PDB entry 8QV3 | electron microscopy, 8.20 A resolution (very low resolution: no residue pairs are listed; an interface is given only as per-side residue counts) | chains F and Sd of the 12 polymer chains in the assembly

== Chain F ==
Protein: Spindle pole body component
Source organism: Saccharomyces cerevisiae
Reference sequence: A0A8H4BVY6 (A0A8H4BVY6_YEASX); residues 1-846 here = UniProt positions 1-846
Amino-acid sequence (846 residues; row label = number of the first residue in the row):
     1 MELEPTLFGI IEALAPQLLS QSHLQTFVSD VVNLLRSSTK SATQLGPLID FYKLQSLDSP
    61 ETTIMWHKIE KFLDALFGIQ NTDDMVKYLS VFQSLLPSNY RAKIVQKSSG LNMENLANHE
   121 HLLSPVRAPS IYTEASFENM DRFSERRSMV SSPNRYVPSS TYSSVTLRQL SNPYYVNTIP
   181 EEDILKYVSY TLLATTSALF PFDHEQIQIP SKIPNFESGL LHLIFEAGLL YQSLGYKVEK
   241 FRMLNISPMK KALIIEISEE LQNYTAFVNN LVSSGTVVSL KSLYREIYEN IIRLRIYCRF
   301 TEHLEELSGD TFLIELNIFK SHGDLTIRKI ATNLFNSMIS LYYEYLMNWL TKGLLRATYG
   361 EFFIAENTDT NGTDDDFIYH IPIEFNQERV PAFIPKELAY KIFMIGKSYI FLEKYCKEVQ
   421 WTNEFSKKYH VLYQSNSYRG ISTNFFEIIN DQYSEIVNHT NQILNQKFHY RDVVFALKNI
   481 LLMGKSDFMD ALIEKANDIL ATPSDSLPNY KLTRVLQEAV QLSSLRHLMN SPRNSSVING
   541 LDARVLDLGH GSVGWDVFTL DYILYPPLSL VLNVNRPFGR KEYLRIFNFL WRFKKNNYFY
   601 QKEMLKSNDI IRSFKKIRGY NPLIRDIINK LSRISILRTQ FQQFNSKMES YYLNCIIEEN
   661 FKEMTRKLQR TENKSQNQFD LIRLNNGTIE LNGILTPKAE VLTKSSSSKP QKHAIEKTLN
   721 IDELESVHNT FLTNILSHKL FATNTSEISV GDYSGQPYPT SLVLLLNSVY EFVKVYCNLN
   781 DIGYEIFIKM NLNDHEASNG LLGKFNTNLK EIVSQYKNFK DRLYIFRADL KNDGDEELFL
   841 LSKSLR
Unresolved in the structure: 1-164, 705-714

== Chain Sd ==
Protein: Spindle pole body component 110
Source organism: Saccharomyces cerevisiae
Reference sequence: A0A8H8UNQ3 (A0A8H8UNQ3_YEASX); numbering as in UniProt (aligned over 1-944)
Amino-acid sequence (944 residues; numbered 1 to 944; the number before each row is that of its first residue):
     1 MDEASHLPNG SLKNMEFTPV GFIKSKRNTT QTQVVSPTKV PNANNGDENE GPVKKRQRRS
    61 IDDTIDSTRL FSEASQFDDS FPEIKANIPP SPRSGNVDKS RKRNLIDDLK KDVPMSQPLK
   121 EQEVREHQMK KERFDRALES KLLGKRHITY ANSDISNKEL YINEIKSLKH EIKELRKEKN
   181 DTLNNYDTLE EETDDLKNRL QALEKELDAK NKIVNSRKVD DHSGCIEERE QMERKLAELE
   241 RKLKTVKDQV LELENNSDVQ SLKLRSKEDE LKNLMNELNE LKSNAEEKDT QLEFKKNELR
   301 KRTNELNELK IKSDEMDLQL KQKQNESKRL KDELNELETK FSENGSQSSA KENELKMLKN
   361 KIAELEEEIS TKNSQLIAKE GKLASLMAQL TQLESKLNQR DSQLGSREEE LKKTNDKLQK
   421 DIRIAREETV SKDERIIDLQ KKVKQLENDL FVIKKTHSES KTITDNELES KDKLIKILEN
   481 DLKVAQEKYS KMEKELKERE FNYKISESKL EDEKTTLNEK ISNLAAENSQ LKNKIEDNST
   541 ATHHMKENYE KQLESLRKDI EEYKESAKDS EDKIEELKIR IAENSAKVSE KRSKDIKQKD
   601 EQISDLTQNL KLQEDEISSL KSIIDRYKKD FNQLKSEQSN IQHDLNLQIL NLENKLIESE
   661 DELKSLRDSQ KIEIENWKRK YNNLSLENDR LLTEKESASD KEREISILNR KLDEMDKEKW
   721 NLQESKEKYK RELQKVITAN DRLRREKEEL NENSNNIRIM EDKMTRIKKN YLSEITSLQE
   781 ENRRLEERLI LNERRKDNDS TMQLNDIISY YKLKYHSEVR HNNDLKVIND YLNKVLALGT
   841 RRLRLDTRKG EHSLNISLPD DDELDRDYYN SHVYTRYHDY EYPLRFNLNR RGPYFERRLS
   901 FKTVALLVLA CVRMKRIAFY RRSDDNRLRI LRDRIESSSG RISW
Unresolved in the structure: 1-111, 207-944

== How chain F and chain Sd interact ==
At this resolution (8 A) residue pairs are not listed: 8 residues of chain F and 5 of chain Sd lie at the interface.

== Summary ==
8 residues of chain F face 5 of chain Sd across their interface.
Here chain F is Spindle pole body component and chain Sd is Spindle pole body component 110, both from
Saccharomyces cerevisiae. Entry 8QV3 (Structure of the y-Tubulin Small Complex (yTuSC) as part of the native
y-Tubulin Ring Complex (yTuRC) ...) was determined by electron microscopy (same publication as 8QV0, 8QV2 and
8QRY).
